Entry 3L4B (X-ray diffraction, 3.45 A resolution); this record covers chains C and D of the 8 polymer chains in the assembly.

Chain C (and D):
Molecule: TrkA K+ Channel protein TM1088B
From: Thermotoga maritima
Notes: chain D of this document is another copy of the same molecule, construct and numbering; everything in this record applies to it too
Amino-acid sequence (218 residues; numbered 1 to 218; the number before each row is that of its first residue):
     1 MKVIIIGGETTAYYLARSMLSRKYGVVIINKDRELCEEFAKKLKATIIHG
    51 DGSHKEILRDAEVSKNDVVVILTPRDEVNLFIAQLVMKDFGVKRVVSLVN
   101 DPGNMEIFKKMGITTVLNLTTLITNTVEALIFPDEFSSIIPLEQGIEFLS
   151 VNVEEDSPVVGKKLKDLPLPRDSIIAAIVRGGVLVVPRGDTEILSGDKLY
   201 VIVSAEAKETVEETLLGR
Not modelled in the structure: 217-218

Interface between chain C and chain D:
Pairs across the interface (52):
  Thr10(C) - Pro74(D)
  Thr10(C) - Asn100(D)
  Tyr14(C) - Asn100(D)
  Tyr14(C) - Asp101(D)
  Tyr14(C) - Thr120(D)
  Leu15(C) - Thr120(D)
  Leu15(C) - Ile123(D)  hydrophobic
  Leu15(C) - Thr124(D)
  Arg17(C) - Asp101(D)  salt bridge
  Arg17(C) - Pro102(D)
  Ser18(C) - Thr124(D)  hydrogen bond
  Met19(C) - Val127(D)  hydrophobic
  Arg22(C) - Thr124(D)
  Arg22(C) - Glu128(D)
  Tyr24(C) - Glu128(D)  hydrogen bond
  Tyr24(C) - Ile131(D)
  Tyr24(C) - Phe132(D)
  Val68(C) - Ile131(D)  hydrophobic
  Val70(C) - Ile123(D)  hydrophobic
  Pro74(C) - Thr10(D)
  Arg94(C) - Leu130(D)
  Asn100(C) - Thr10(D)
  Asn100(C) - Tyr14(D)
  Asp101(C) - Tyr14(D)
  Asp101(C) - Arg17(D)  salt bridge
  Pro102(C) - Arg17(D)
  Val116(C) - Ile123(D)  hydrophobic
  Leu119(C) - Thr11(D)
  Leu119(C) - Leu98(D)  hydrophobic
  Thr120(C) - Tyr14(D)
  Thr120(C) - Leu15(D)
  Leu122(C) - Leu122(D)  hydrophobic
  Ile123(C) - Thr11(D)
  Ile123(C) - Leu15(D)  hydrophobic
  Ile123(C) - Leu98(D)  hydrophobic
  Thr124(C) - Leu15(D)
  Thr124(C) - Ser18(D)  hydrogen bond
  Thr124(C) - Arg22(D)
  Val127(C) - Met19(D)  hydrophobic
  Glu128(C) - Arg22(D)  salt bridge
  Glu128(C) - Tyr24(D)  hydrogen bond
  Leu130(C) - Arg94(D)
  Leu130(C) - Val96(D)  hydrophobic
  Leu130(C) - Thr114(D)
  Phe132(C) - Tyr24(D)
  Glu143(C) - Tyr200(D)
  Phe148(C) - Phe148(D)  hydrophobic
  Arg171(C) - Val186(D)
  Ala176(C) - Ala176(D)  hydrophobic
  Lys198(C) - Glu143(D)  salt bridge
  Tyr200(C) - Leu142(D)
  Tyr200(C) - Glu143(D)  hydrogen bond
Other interface residues (no listed pair), chain C (43 interface residues in all): Val96, Leu98, Thr114, Asn125, Thr126, Ile131, Leu142, Ser173, Ile174, Ala177, Val179, Leu184
Other interface residues (no listed pair), chain D (42 interface residues in all): Val70, Val95, Thr115, Val116, Leu117, Leu119, Thr126, Ile146, Ile174, Ile202

In short:
Chain C and chain D form an interface of 43 and 42 residues respectively; the contacts include 5 hydrogen
bonds and 4 salt bridges. Polar contacts include Arg17(C)-Asp101(D), Glu128(C)-Arg22(D) and
Lys198(C)-Glu143(D).
Both chains are TrkA K+ Channel protein TM1088B (Thermotoga maritima). Entry 3L4B (Crystal Structure of an
Octomeric Two-Subunit TrkA K+ Channel Ring Gating Assembly, TM1088A:TM1088B, from Thermotoga maritima) was
determined by X-ray diffraction.
